Entry 4N71 (X-ray diffraction, 2.98 A resolution); this record covers chain A.

# Chain A
Name: Predicted HD phosphohydrolase PhnZ
Source organism: uncultured bacterium HF130_AEPn_1
Reference sequence: D0E8I5 (D0E8I5_9BACT); numbering as in UniProt (aligned over 1-190)
Sequence (198 residues; numbered 1 to 198; the number before each row is that of its first residue):
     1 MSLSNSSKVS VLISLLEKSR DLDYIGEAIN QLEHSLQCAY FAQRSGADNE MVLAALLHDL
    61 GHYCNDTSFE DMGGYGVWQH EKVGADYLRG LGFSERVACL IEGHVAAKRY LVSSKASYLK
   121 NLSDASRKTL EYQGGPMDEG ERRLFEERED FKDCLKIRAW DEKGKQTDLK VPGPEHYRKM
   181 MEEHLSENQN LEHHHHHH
Not modelled in the structure: 1-3, 66-70, 189-198
Differences from the reference sequence: expression tag (191-198)
Bound ions: Fe ion site 1: His34, His58, Asp59, Asp161; Fe ion site 2: Asp59, His80, His104 (together with ODV)
Small-molecule neighbours: ODV ([(1R)-2-amino-1-hydroxyethyl]phosphonic acid): Ile25, Glu27, Asp59, His62, Tyr75, His80, His104, Val105, Lys108, Ala125, Ser126, Thr129, Gln133, Arg158
What the authors report for this chain:
  - binding site for ODV: His62, Lys108, Ser126, Thr129, Gln133, Arg158
  - catalytic residues: His62 (proposed by the authors, not directly observed)
  - Fe ion coordination: His34, His58, Asp59, His80, His104, Asp161

# Overview
Ligands of chain A: compound ODV. His34, His58, Asp59 and Asp161 form the Fe ion site 1. Asp59, His80 and
His104 coordinate Fe ion site 2. The paper reports the catalytic residue His62; a binding site for ODV at
His62, Lys108 and Ser126 among others.
Chain A is Predicted HD phosphohydrolase PhnZ (uncultured bacterium HF130_AEPn_1); the structure, X-Ray
Crystal Structure of 2-amino-1-hydroxyethylphosphonate-bound PhnZ, was determined by X-ray diffraction (same
publication as 4N6W).
